9ITR - chains J and Z of the 16 polymer chains in the assembly; structure by electron microscopy, 4.60 A resolution (low resolution: residue-level contacts below are approximate; hydrogen-bond / salt-bridge calls are withheld).

[Chain J]
Protein: ATP synthase subunit c
Organism: Chloroflexus aurantiacus J-10-fl
Reference sequence: A9WGS9 (ATPL_CHLAA); residue numbers follow UniProt; this construct covers 1-76
Chain sequence (76 residues; each row starts with the number of its first residue):
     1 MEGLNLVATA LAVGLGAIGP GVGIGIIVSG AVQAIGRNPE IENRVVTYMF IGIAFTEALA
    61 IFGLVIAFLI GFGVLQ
Unresolved in the structure: 1, 73-76
Curated features (UniProtKB/Swiss-Prot):
  - site: E57 (Reversibly protonated during proton transport)

[Chain Z]
Protein: ATP synthase subunit a
Organism: Chloroflexus aurantiacus J-10-fl
Reference sequence: A9WGT0 (A9WGT0_CHLAA); residue numbers follow UniProt; this construct covers 1-312
Chain sequence (312 residues; numbered 1 to 312; the number before each row is that of its first residue):
     1 MSTRTRNILI IVGALIISIA SRFFLYTGPP HVEVAAEVIF DGIPGFPITN SFVVAIIIDI
    61 FVIALAVAAT RNLQMVPRGL QNVMEFILES LYNLFRNINA KYVATAFPLV ATIFLFVLFG
   121 NWFGLLPGVG SIGVCHEKKE EHAVVDERLA LAAPAAPLSS VAAAEGEEIH DTCAAQGKKL
   181 VPLFRAPAAD LNFTFAIAVI SFVFIEYWGF RALGPGYLKK FFNTNGIMSF VGIIEFISEL
   241 VKPFALAFRL FGNIFAGEVL LVVMAFLVPL LLPLPFYGFE VFVGFIQALI FALLTYAFLN
   301 IAVTGHDEEH AH
Unresolved in the structure: 1-17, 137-171, 305-312

[Chain J / chain Z interface]
Pairs across the interface - 15 pairs, chain J then chain Z:
  N43(J) with N97(Z)
  T47(J) with I98(Z)
  F50(J) with L293(Z)
  I51(J) with A297(Z)
  A54(J) with R249(Z); L294(Z)
  E57(J) with I290(Z)
  A58(J) with A245(Z); R249(Z)
  I61(J) with F248(Z); R249(Z)
  F62(J) with V241(Z); A245(Z)
  V65(J) with F248(Z)
  F68(J) with F255(Z)
Interface residues without a listed pair, chain J (12 interface residues in all): F55
Interface residues without a listed pair, chain Z (13 interface residues in all): K242, F298

[Summary]
Chain J and chain Z form an interface of 12 and 13 residues respectively.
Chain J is ATP synthase subunit c and chain Z is ATP synthase subunit a, both from Chloroflexus aurantiacus
J-10-fl; the structure, Chloroflexus aurantiacus ATP synthase, state 3, focused refinement of FO and
peripheral stalk, was determined by electron microscopy, deposited together with 9ITJ, 9ITK, 9ITL, 9ITM, 9ITN,
9ITO and 11 further entries.
